9CTT - chains D and A of the 5 polymer chains in the assembly; structure by electron microscopy, 2.50 A resolution.

Chain D (and A):
Protein: Bestrophin-1
Organism: Homo sapiens
Notes: chain A of this document is another copy of the same molecule, construct and numbering; everything in this record applies to it too
Reference sequence: O76090 (BEST1_HUMAN); residue numbers follow UniProt; this construct covers 2-585
Chain sequence (584 residues; numbered 2 to 585; the number before each row is that of its first residue):
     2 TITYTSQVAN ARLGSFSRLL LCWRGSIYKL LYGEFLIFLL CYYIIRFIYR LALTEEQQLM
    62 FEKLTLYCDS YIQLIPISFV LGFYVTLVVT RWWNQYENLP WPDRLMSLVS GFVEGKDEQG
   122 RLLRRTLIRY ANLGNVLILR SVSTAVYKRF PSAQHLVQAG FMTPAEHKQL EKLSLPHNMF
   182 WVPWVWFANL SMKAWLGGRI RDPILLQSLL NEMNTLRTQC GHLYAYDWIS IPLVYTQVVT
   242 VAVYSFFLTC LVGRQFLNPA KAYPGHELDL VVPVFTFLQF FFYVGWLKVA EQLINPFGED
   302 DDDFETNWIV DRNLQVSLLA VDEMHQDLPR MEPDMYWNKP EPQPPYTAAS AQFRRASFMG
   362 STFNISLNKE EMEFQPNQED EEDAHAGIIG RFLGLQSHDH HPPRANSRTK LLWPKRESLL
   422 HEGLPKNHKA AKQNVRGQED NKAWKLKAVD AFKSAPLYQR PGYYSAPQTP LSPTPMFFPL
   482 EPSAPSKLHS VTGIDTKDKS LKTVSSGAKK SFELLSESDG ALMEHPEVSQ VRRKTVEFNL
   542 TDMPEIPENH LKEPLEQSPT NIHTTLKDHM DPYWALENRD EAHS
Not modelled in the structure: 378-585
Bound ions: Ca2+ site 1: A10 (shared with 4 residues of chain C); Ca2+ site 2: Q293, N296, D301, D304 (shared with 1 residue of chain E)
UniProt features mapped onto this chain:
  - region: P346 to Q379 (Auto-inhibitory segment)
  - binding site (Ca(2+)): A10, Q293, N296, D301, D304

Interface between chain D and chain A:
Contacting residue pairs (32; chain D residue first):
  R141(D) with T363(A), hydrogen bond (backbone-side chain)
  S142(D) with G361(A); S362(A), hydrogen bond (backbone-backbone); T363(A), hydrogen bond (backbone-side chain)
  V143(D) with S362(A); T363(A)
  S144(D) with T363(A)
  T145(D) with T363(A); I366(A)
  Y148(D) with T363(A); F364(A); I366(A), hydrophobic
  K149(D) with I366(A); L368(A)
  R150(D) with F375(A)
  P152(D) with L368(A), hydrophobic; M373(A), hydrophobic
  H156(D) with M373(A), hydrogen bond (side chain-backbone); F375(A)
  Q159(D) with F375(A)
  A160(D) with F375(A)
  L176(D) with E342(A)
  P177(D) with E342(A); S358(A), hydrogen bond (backbone-side chain)
  H178(D) with S358(A), hydrogen bond; M360(A)
  N179(D) with M360(A), hydrogen bond (side chain-backbone)
  Y225(D) with F359(A), hydrogen bond (side chain-backbone)
  D228(D) with F359(A); G361(A); S362(A), hydrogen bond
  W229(D) with F359(A)
Other interface residues (no listed pair), chain D (20 interface residues in all): F151

Overview:
Chain D and chain A form an interface of 20 and 12 residues respectively, with 9 hydrogen bonds. Polar
contacts include R141(D)-T363(A), S142(D)-T363(A) and H156(D)-M373(A). Q293(D), N296(D), D301(D) and D304(D)
form the Ca2+ site 2. UniProt lists 5 Ca2+-binding residues on chain D.
Both chains are Bestrophin-1 (Homo sapiens). Entry 9CTT (Best1 + GABA closed state) was determined by electron
microscopy together with 9CTQ, 9CTR and 9CTS from the same study.
